7PF2 - chains D and I of the 19 polymer chains in the assembly; structure by electron microscopy, 5.10 A resolution (low resolution: residue-level contacts below are approximate; hydrogen-bond / salt-bridge calls are withheld).

[Chain D]
Protein: Histone H2B type 1-K
Source organism: Homo sapiens
Reference sequence: O60814 (H2B1K_HUMAN); residues 0-125 here correspond to UniProt positions 1-126 (UniProt number = residue number + 1)
Amino-acid sequence (126 residues; row label = number of the first residue in the row; numbering starts at 0):
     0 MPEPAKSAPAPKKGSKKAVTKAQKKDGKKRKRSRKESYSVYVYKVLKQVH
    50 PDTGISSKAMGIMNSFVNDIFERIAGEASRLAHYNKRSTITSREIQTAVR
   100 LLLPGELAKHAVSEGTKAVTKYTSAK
Unresolved in the structure: 0-29, 125
Swiss-Prot annotation at these positions:
  - modified residue: Pro-1 (N-acetylproline), Glu-2 (ADP-ribosyl glutamic acid), Lys-5 (N6-(2-hydroxyisobutyryl)lysine), Ser-6 (ADP-ribosylserine), Lys-11 (N6-(beta-hydroxybutyryl)lysine), Lys-12 (N6-(2-hydroxyisobutyryl)lysine), Ser-14 (Phosphoserine), Lys-15 (N6-acetyllysine), Lys-16 (N6-(beta-hydroxybutyryl)lysine), Lys-20 (N6-(2-hydroxyisobutyryl)lysine), Lys-23 (N6-(2-hydroxyisobutyryl)lysine), Lys-24 (N6-(2-hydroxyisobutyryl)lysine), Lys-34 (N6-(2-hydroxyisobutyryl)lysine), Glu-35 (PolyADP-ribosyl glutamic acid), Ser-36 (Phosphoserine), Lys-43 (N6-(2-hydroxyisobutyryl)lysine), Lys-46 (N6-(2-hydroxyisobutyryl)lysine), Lys-57 (N6,N6-dimethyllysine), Arg-79 (Dimethylated arginine), Lys-85 (N6,N6,N6-trimethyllysine) and 6 more in UniProt
  - glycosylation: Ser-112 (O-linked (GlcNAc) serine)
  - cross-link (Glycyl lysine isopeptide (Lys-Gly)): Lys-5 (interchain with G-Cter in SUMO2), Lys-20 (interchain with G-Cter in SUMO2), Lys-34 (interchain with G-Cter in ubiquitin), Lys-120 (interchain with G-Cter in ubiquitin)

[Chain I]
Molecule: 748-nt DNA strand
Source organism: synthetic construct
Sequence (748 nucleotides; each row starts with the number of its first residue; note: 187 numbers in that range are skipped by the numbering (no residue carries them; nothing is unmodelled there)):
     1 ATCTCTCGCGCACTGGCCGCCTGGAGAATCCCGGTGCCGAGGCCGCTCAA
    51 TTGGTCGTAGACAGCTCTAGCACCGCTTAAACGCACGTACGCGCTGTCCC
   101 CCGCGTTTTAACCGCCAAGGGGATTACTCCCTAGTCTCCAGGCACGTGTC
   151 AGATATATACATCCTGTCATGTAAGTA
   365 TTAAGGTAACCCGTCTCGCGCACTGGCCGCCTGGAGAATCCCGGTGCCGA
   415 GGCCGCTCAATTGGTCGTAGACAGCTCTAGCACCGCTTAAACGCACGTAC
   465 GCGCTGTCCCCCGCGTTTTAACCGCCAAGGGGATTACTCCCTAGTCTCCA
   515 GGCACGTGTCAGATATATACATCCTGTCATGTAAGTATTAAGGTAACCCG
   565 TCTCGCGCACTGGCCGCCTGGAGAATCCCGGTGCCGAGGCCGCTCAATTG
   615 GTCGTAGACAGCTCTAGCACCGCTTAAACGCACGTACGCGCTGTCCCCCG
   665 CGTTTTAACCGCCAAGGGGATTACTCCCTAGTCTCCAGGCACGTGTCAGA
   715 TATATACATCCTGTCATGTAAGTATTAAGGTAACCCGTCTCGCGCACTGG
   765 CCGCCTGGAGAATCCCGGTGCCGAGGCCGCTCAATTGGTCGTAGACAGCT
   815 CTAGCACCGCTTAAACGCACGTACGCGCTGTCCCCCGCGTTTTAACCGCC
   865 AAGGGGATTACTCCCTAGTCTCCAGGCACGTGTCAGATATATACATCCTG
   915 TCATGTAAGTATTAAGGTGAT
Unresolved in the structure: 1-10, 365-379, 552-935

[How chain D and chain I interact]
Contacting residue pairs (20; chain D residue first):
  Lys-30(D) / DT47(I)
  Arg-31(D) / DT124(I)
  Arg-33(D) / DG45(I)
  Arg-33(D) / DC46(I)
  Arg-33(D) / DT47(I)
  Arg-33(D) / DC48(I)
  Glu-35(D) / DA49(I)
  Tyr-42(D) / DG42(I)
  Gly-53(D) / DG41(I)
  Ile-54(D) / DA40(I)
  Ile-54(D) / DG41(I)
  Ser-55(D) / DA40(I)
  Ser-56(D) / DA40(I)
  Lys-85(D) / DG60(I)
  Arg-86(D) / DG60(I)
  Arg-86(D) / DA61(I)
  Ser-87(D) / DA59(I)
  Ser-87(D) / DG60(I)
  Thr-88(D) / DG60(I)
  Arg-92(D) / DA61(I)

[In short]
14 residues of chain D and 12 residues of chain I are in contact.
Here chain D is Histone H2B type 1-K (Homo sapiens) and chain I is a 748-nt DNA strand (synthetic construct).
Entry 7PF2 (Nucleosome stack of the 4x187 nucleosome array containing H1) was determined by electron
microscopy together with 7PET, 7PEU, 7PEV, 7PEW, 7PEX, 7PEY and 16 further entries from the same study.
